Entry 6AKY (X-ray diffraction, 2.80 A resolution); this record covers chain A.

[Chain A]
Molecule: C-C chemokine receptor type 5, Rubredoxin
From: Homo sapiens
UniProt: chimeric construct of P51681, P00268: residues 2-223 from P51681 (CCR5_HUMAN) positions 2-223 (same numbers); residues 1001-1054 from P00268 positions 1-54 (UniProt number = residue number - 1000); residues 227-319 from P51681 (CCR5_HUMAN) positions 227-319 (same numbers)
Amino-acid sequence (381 residues; numbered -1 to 328; the number before each row is that of its first residue; numbers below 1 keep their minus sign (Gly-1 is residue -1)):
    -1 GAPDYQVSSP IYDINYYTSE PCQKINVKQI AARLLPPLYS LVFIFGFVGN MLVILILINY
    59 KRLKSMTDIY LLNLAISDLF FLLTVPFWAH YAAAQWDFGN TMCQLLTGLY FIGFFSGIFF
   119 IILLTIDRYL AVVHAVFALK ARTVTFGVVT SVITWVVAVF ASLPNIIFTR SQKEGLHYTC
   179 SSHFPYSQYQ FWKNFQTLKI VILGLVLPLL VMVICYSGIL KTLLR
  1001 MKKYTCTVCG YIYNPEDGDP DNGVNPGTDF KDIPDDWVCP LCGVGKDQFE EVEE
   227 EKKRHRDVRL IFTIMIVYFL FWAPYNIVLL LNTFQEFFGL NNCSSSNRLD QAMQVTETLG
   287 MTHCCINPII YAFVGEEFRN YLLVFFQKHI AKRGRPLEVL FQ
Not modelled in the structure: -1 to 19, 309-328
Construct notes: expression tag (-1 to 1, 320-328); engineered mutation Tyr58 (Cys in P51681), Asn163 (Gly in P51681), Asp233 (Ala in P51681), Glu303 (Lys in P51681)
UniProt features mapped onto this chain:
  - modified residue: Tyr3 (Sulfotyrosine), Tyr10 (Sulfotyrosine), Tyr14 (Sulfotyrosine), Tyr15 (Sulfotyrosine), Met1001 (N-formylmethionine)
  - glycosylation (O-linked (GalNAc...) serine): Ser6, Ser7
  - binding site (Fe cation): Cys1006, Cys1009, Cys1039, Cys1042
Disulfides: Cys20-Cys269, Cys101-Cys178
Ion coordination: Zn2+: Cys1006, Cys1009, Cys1039, Cys1042
Residues lining bound ligands: A4X (4,4-difluoro-N-[(1S)-3-{(3-exo)-3-[3-methyl-5-(propan-2-yl)-4H-1,2,4-triazol-4-yl]-8-azabicyclo[3.2.1]octan-8-yl}-1-(thiophen-3-yl)propyl]cyclohexane-1-carboxamide): Tyr37, Trp86, Tyr89, Thr105, Tyr108, Phe109, Phe112, Asn163, Phe182, Lys191, Gln194, Thr195, Ile198, Trp248, Tyr251, Leu255, Thr259, Met279, Gln280, Glu283, Thr284, Met287

[Overview]
Ligands of chain A: compound A4X. The Zn2+ site is built by Cys1006, Cys1009, Cys1039 and Cys1042. From
UniProt: 4 Fe cation-binding residues.
Chain A is C-C chemokine receptor type 5, Rubredoxin (Homo sapiens); the structure, The Crystal structure of
Human Chemokine Receptor CCR5 in complex with compound 34, was determined by X-ray diffraction, deposited
together with 6AKX.
